8UHI - chains I and G of the 16 polymer chains in the assembly; structure by electron microscopy, 2.35 A resolution.

Chain I:
Protein: Ribulose bisphosphate carboxylase small subunit
Source organism: Synechococcus sp. PCC 7335
UniProtKB: B4WNZ8 (B4WNZ8_SYNS7); residue numbers follow UniProt; this construct covers 1-116
Sequence (116 residues; row label = number of the first residue in the row):
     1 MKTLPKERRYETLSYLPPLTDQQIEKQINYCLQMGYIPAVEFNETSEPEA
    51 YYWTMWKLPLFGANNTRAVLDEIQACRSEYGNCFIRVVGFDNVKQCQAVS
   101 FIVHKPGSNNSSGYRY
Disordered / not traced: 108-116

Chain G:
Protein: Ribulose bisphosphate carboxylase large subunit
Source organism: Synechococcus sp. PCC 7335
UniProtKB: B4WP00 (B4WP00_SYNS7); residue numbers follow UniProt; this construct covers 1-476
Sequence (476 residues; row label = number of the first residue in the row):
     1 MSYSQTQSKSGAGYDAGVQDYRLTYYAPDYTPRDTDILAAFRMTPQPGVP
    51 PEECAAAVAAESSTGTWTTVWTDLLTDMDRYRGRCYDIEPVPGEDNQYIA
   101 YVAYPLDLFEEGSVTNLLTSLVGNVFGFKALRALRLEDLRIPVAYVKTFQ
   151 GPPHGIQVERDRINKYGRPLLGCTIKPKLGLSAKNYGRAVYECLRGGLDF
   201 TKDDENINSQPFQRWRDRFLFVADAIHKSQAETGEIKGHYLNVTAATCEE
   251 MMKRAAYAKELEMPIVMHDFLTGGFTANTTLAHWCRDNGILLHIHRAMHA
   301 VIDRQKNHGIHFRVLAKCLRMSGGDHIHTGTVVGKLEGDRAGTLGFVDLL
   351 RENYIEQDKSRGVYFTQDWASMPGVMAVASGGIHVWHMPALVEIFGDDSV
   401 LQFGGGTLGHPWGNAPGATANRVALEACVQARNEGRNLAREGGDIIREAC
   451 KWSPELAAACELWKEIKFEFDTVDTI
Disordered / not traced: 1-10, 476
Modified residues: Lys-202 (lysine nz-carboxylic acid; KCX)
Bound ions: Mg2+: Lys-202, Asp-204, Glu-205 (together with ribulose-1,5-diphosphate)
Ligand contacts:
  - ribulose-1,5-diphosphate (RUB), molecule 1: Thr-66, Trp-67, Asn-124
  - ribulose-1,5-diphosphate (RUB), molecule 2: Thr-174, Lys-176, Lys-202, Asp-204, Glu-205, His-295, Arg-296, His-299, His-328, Gly-330, Lys-335, Leu-336, Ser-380, Gly-381, Gly-382, Phe-403, Gly-404, Gly-405

How chain I and chain G interact:
Contacting residue pairs (19; chain I residue first):
  Ile-37(I) with Leu-74(G)
  Met-55(I) with Trp-71(G), hydrophobic
  Leu-58(I) with Tyr-14(G), hydrophobic; Trp-71(G)
  Pro-59(I) with Trp-71(G)
  Phe-61(I) with Gly-11(G); Ala-12(G); Gly-13(G); Trp-71(G), hydrophobic; Leu-74(G), hydrophobic; Leu-75(G), hydrophobic
  Gly-62(I) with Gly-13(G)
  Phe-90(I) with Leu-75(G), hydrophobic
  Asn-92(I) with Leu-74(G); Thr-76(G), hydrogen bond (side chain-backbone); Asp-77(G), hydrogen bond (backbone-backbone)
  Val-93(I) with Arg-80(G), hydrogen bond (backbone-side chain)
  Gln-95(I) with Leu-75(G), hydrogen bond (side chain-backbone); Thr-76(G)

In short:
The chain I/chain G interface involves 10 residues from each chain; the contacts include 4 hydrogen bonds.
Polar pairs include Asn-92(I)/Thr-76(G), Val-93(I)/Arg-80(G) and Gln-95(I)/Leu-75(G). Bound to chain G:
ribulose-1,5-diphosphate. Lys-202(G), Asp-204(G) and Glu-205(G) form the Mg2+ site.
Here chain I is Ribulose bisphosphate carboxylase small subunit and chain G is Ribulose bisphosphate
carboxylase large subunit, both from Synechococcus sp. PCC 7335. Entry 8UHI (Structure of the far-red
light-absorbing allophycocyanin core expressed during FaRLiP) was determined by electron microscopy (same
publication as 8UHE).
